PDB entry 5UHE | X-ray diffraction, 4.04 A resolution (low resolution: residue-level contacts below are approximate; hydrogen-bond / salt-bridge calls are withheld) | chains D and H of the 8 polymer chains in the assembly

== Chain D ==
Protein: DNA-directed RNA polymerase subunit beta'
From: Mycobacterium tuberculosis (strain ATCC 25618 / H37Rv)
Notes: EC 2.7.7.6
UniProtKB: P9WGY7 (RPOC_MYCTU); numbering as in UniProt (aligned over 1-1316)
Amino-acid sequence (1316 residues; row label = number of the first residue in the row):
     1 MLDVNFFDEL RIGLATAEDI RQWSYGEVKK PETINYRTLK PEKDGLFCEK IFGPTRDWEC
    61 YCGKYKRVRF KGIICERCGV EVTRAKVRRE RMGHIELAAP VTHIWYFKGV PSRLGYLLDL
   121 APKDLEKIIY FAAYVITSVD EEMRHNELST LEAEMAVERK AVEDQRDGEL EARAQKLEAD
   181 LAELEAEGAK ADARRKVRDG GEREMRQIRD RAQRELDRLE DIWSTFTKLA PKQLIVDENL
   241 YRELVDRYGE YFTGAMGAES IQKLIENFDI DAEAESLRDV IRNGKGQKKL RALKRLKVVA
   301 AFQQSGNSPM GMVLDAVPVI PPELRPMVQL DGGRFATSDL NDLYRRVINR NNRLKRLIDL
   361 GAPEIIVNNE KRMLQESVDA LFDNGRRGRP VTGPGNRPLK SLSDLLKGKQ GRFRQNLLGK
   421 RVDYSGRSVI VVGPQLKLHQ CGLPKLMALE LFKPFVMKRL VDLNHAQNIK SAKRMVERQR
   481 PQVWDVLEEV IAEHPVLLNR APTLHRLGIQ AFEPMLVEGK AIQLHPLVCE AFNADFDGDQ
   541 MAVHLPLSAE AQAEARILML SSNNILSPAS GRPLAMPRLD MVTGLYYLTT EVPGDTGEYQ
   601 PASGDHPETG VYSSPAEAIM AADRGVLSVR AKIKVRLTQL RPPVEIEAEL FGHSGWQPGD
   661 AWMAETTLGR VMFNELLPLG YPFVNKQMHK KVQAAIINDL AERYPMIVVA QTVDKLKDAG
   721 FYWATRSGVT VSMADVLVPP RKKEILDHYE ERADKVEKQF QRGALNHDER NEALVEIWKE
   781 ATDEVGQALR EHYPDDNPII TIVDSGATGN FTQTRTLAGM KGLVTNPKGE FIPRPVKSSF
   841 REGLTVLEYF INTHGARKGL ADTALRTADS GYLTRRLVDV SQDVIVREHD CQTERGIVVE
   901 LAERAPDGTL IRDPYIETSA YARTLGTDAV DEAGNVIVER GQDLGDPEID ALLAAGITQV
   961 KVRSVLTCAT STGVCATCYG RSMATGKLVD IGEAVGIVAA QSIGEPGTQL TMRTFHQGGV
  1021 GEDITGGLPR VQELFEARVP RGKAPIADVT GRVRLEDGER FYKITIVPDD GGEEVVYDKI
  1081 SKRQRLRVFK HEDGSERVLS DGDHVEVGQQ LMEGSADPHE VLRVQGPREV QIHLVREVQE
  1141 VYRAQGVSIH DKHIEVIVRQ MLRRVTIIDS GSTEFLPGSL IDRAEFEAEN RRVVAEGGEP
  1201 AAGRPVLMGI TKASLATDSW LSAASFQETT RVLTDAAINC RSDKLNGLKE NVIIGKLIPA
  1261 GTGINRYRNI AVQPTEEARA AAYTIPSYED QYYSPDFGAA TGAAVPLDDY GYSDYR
Disordered / not traced: 1-2, 1012-1025, 1282-1316
Curated features (UniProtKB/Swiss-Prot):
  - binding site (Zn(2+)): Cys60, Cys62, Cys75, Cys78, Cys891, Cys968, Cys975, Cys978
  - binding site (Mg(2+)): Asp535, Asp537, Asp539
Metal / ion sites: Zn2+ site 1: Cys60, Cys62, Cys75, Cys78; Mg2+: Asp535, Asp537, Asp539; Zn2+ site 2: Cys891, Cys968, Cys975, Cys978
Residues lining bound ligands: 88G (Nalpha-(benzenecarbonyl)-N-(2-methylphenyl)-D-phenylalaninamide): Arg834, Pro835, Leu847, Glu848, Phe850, Ile851, His854

== Chain H ==
Molecule: 23-nt DNA strand
Sequence (23 nucleotides; numbered 1 to 23; the number before each row is that of its first residue):
     1 TATAATGGGA GCTGTCACGG ATG

== Chain D / chain H interface ==
Pairs across the interface (4):
  Lys294(D) with DA21(H)
  Arg389(D) with DC12(H)
  Arg1038(D) with DC18(H); DG19(H)
Also at the interface, not in a pair above, chain D (5 interface residues in all): Tyr116, Arg291
Also at the interface, not in a pair above, chain H (7 interface residues in all): DG11, DT22, DG23

== Overview ==
5 residues of chain D and 7 residues of chain H are in contact. Bound to chain D: compound 88G. Cys60(D),
Cys62(D), Cys75(D) and Cys78(D) coordinate Zn2+ site 1. Curated annotation (UniProt) lists 8 Zn2+-binding
residues and 3 Mg2+-binding residues on chain D.
Here chain D is DNA-directed RNA polymerase subunit beta' (Mycobacterium tuberculosis (strain ATCC 25618 /
H37Rv)) and chain H is a 23-nt DNA strand. Entry 5UHE (Crystal structure of Mycobacterium tuberculosis
transcription initiation complex in complex with D-AAP1) was determined by X-ray diffraction, deposited
together with 5UH5, 5UH6, 5UH8, 5UH9, 5UHA, 5UHB and 4 further entries.
